7QQB - chains B and H of the 4 polymer chains in the assembly; structure by X-ray diffraction, 2.60 A resolution.

# Chain B
Molecule: Envelope polyprotein
From: Puumala orthohantavirus
UniProt: chimeric construct of A0A0B4U5I0, A0A6M3W7M6: residues 253-614 from A0A0B4U5I0 (A0A0B4U5I0_9VIRU) positions 20-381 (UniProt number = residue number - 233); residues 659-1093 from A0A6M3W7M6 positions 659-1093 (same numbers)
Amino-acid sequence (889 residues; row label = number of the first residue in the row):
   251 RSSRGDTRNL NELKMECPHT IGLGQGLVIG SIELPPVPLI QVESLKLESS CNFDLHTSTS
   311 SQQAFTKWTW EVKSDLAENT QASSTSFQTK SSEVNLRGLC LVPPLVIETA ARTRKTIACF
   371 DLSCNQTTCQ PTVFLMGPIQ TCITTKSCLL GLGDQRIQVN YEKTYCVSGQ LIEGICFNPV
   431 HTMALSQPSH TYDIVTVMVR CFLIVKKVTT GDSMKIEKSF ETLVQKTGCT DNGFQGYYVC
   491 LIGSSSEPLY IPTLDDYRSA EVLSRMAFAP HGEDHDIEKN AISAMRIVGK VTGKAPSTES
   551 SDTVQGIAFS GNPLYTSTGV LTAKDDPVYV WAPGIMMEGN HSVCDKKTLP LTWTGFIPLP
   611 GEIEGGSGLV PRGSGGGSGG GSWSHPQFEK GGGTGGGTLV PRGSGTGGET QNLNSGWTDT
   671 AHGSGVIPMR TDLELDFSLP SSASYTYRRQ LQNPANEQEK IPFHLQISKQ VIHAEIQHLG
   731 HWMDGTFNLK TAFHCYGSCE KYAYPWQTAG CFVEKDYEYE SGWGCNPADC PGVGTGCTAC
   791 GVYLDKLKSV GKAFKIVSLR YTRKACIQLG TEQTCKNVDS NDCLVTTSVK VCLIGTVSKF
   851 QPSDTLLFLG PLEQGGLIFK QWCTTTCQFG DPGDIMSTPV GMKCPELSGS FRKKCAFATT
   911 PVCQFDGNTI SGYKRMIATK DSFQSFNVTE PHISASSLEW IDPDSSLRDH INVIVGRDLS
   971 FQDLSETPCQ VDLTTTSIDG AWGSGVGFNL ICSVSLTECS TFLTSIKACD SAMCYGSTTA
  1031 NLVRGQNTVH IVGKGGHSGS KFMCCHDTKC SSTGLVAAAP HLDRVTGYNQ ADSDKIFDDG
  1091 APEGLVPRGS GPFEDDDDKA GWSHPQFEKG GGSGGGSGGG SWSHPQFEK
Unresolved in the structure: 251-658, 1071-1082, 1094-1139
Construct notes: expression tag (251-252, 1094-1139); conflict Asp595 (Glu362 in A0A0B4U5I0); linker (615-658)
Cystine bridges: Cys745-Cys780, Cys749-Cys787, Cys761-Cys894, Cys775-Cys905, Cys790-Cys913, Cys816-Cys825, Cys833-Cys842, Cys873-Cys877, Cys979-Cys1009, Cys1002-Cys1054, Cys1019-Cys1024, Cys1055-Cys1060
Glycans and other covalent adducts: N-acetylglucosamine (NAG) linked to Asn937

# Chain H
Molecule: Single Chain Variable Fragment (scFv) of ADI-42898
From: Homo sapiens
Notes: antibody fragment or engineered binder
Amino-acid sequence (298 residues; row label = number of the first residue in the row; a row labelled like 82A-82C holds insertion residues (82A, then the next letters in order); numbers below 1 keep their minus sign (Arg-1 is residue -1)):
    -1 RSQVQLVESG GGVVQPGRSL RLSCAASGFT FSSYAMHWVR QAPGKGLEWV AVTW
   52A F
    53 DVSKKDYADS VKGRFTISRD NSKNTLYLQM
82A-82C NSL
    83 RAEDTAVYYC ARNLIRYS
100A-100I GSYFPVHGM
   101 DVWGQGTTVT VSSGTGGSGG GGSGGGGSGG GASDIVMTQS PLSLPVTPGE PASISCRSSQ
   161 SLLHTYGYNC LDWYLQRPGQ SPQLLISLGS YRASGVPDRF SGSGSGTDFT LKISRVEAED
   221 VGVYYCMQAL HPFTFGGGTK VEIKGPFEDD DDKAGWSHPQ FEKGGGSGGG SGGGSWSHPQ
   281 FEK
Unresolved in the structure: -1 to 0, 71-74, 114-283
Cystine bridges: Cys22-Cys92
What the authors report for this chain:
  - mutagenesis - T28A, S30A: unchanged binding to Gn/Gc

# Chain B / chain H interface
Residue-residue contacts - 21 pairs, chain B then chain H:
  Tyr746(B) - Leu96(H)  hydrophobic
  Gly747(B) - Ser31(H)
  Gly747(B) - Tyr99(H)
  Ser748(B) - Thr28(H)
  Ser748(B) - Ser30(H)  hydrogen bond
  Ser748(B) - Ser31(H)  hydrogen bond (backbone-side chain)
  Ser748(B) - Tyr99(H)
  Glu750(B) - Thr28(H)  hydrogen bond
  Tyr767(B) - Tyr99(H)
  Glu768(B) - Phe52A(H)
  Glu768(B) - Tyr99(H)
  Glu768(B) - Ser100(H)
  Glu768(B) - Gly100A(H)  hydrogen bond (side chain-backbone)
  Tyr769(B) - Arg98(H)
  Tyr769(B) - Tyr99(H)  hydrogen bond (backbone-backbone)
  Tyr769(B) - Ser100(H)
  Ser771(B) - Arg98(H)  hydrogen bond
  Thr785(B) - Arg98(H)
  Thr785(B) - Tyr99(H)  hydrogen bond (backbone-backbone)
  Gly786(B) - Tyr99(H)
  Cys787(B) - Tyr99(H)  hydrophobic
Also at the interface, not in a pair above, chain B (13 interface residues in all): Cys749, Asp766
Also at the interface, not in a pair above, chain H (11 interface residues in all): Tyr32, Val100F
From the paper, about this interface:
  - specific contacts: Glu750(B)-Thr28(H) (hydrogen bond), Glu768(B)-Gly100A(H) (hydrogen bond)
  - epitope / paratope residues, chain B: Glu750(B), Glu768(B)
  - epitope / paratope residues, chain H: Thr28(H), Ser30(H), Arg98(H), Tyr99(H), Gly100A(H)

# Summary
13 residues of chain B face 11 of chain H across their interface; the contacts include 7 hydrogen bonds. Polar
contacts include Ser748(B)-Ser30(H), Ser748(B)-Ser31(H) and Glu750(B)-Thr28(H). The authors report hydrogen
bonds between Glu750(B) and Thr28(H) and Glu768(B) and Gly100A(H). From the paper: T28A and S30A of chain H
leave binding to Gn/Gc unchanged; epitope/paratope residues Glu750(B), Glu768(B) and Thr28(H) among others.
Here chain B is Envelope polyprotein (Puumala orthohantavirus) and chain H is Single Chain Variable Fragment
(scFv) of ADI-42898 (Homo sapiens). Entry 7QQB (Crystal structure of the envelope glycoprotein complex of
Puumala virus in complex with the scFv fragment ...) was determined by X-ray diffraction.
